PDB entry 8REA | electron microscopy, 3.40 A resolution | chains C and D of the 9 polymer chains in the assembly

Chain C:
Name: DNA-directed RNA polymerase subunit beta
Source organism: Escherichia coli K-12
UniProtKB: P0A8V2 (RPOB_ECOLI); residues 1-1341 here = UniProt positions 1-1341
Amino-acid sequence (1341 residues; row label = number of the first residue in the row):
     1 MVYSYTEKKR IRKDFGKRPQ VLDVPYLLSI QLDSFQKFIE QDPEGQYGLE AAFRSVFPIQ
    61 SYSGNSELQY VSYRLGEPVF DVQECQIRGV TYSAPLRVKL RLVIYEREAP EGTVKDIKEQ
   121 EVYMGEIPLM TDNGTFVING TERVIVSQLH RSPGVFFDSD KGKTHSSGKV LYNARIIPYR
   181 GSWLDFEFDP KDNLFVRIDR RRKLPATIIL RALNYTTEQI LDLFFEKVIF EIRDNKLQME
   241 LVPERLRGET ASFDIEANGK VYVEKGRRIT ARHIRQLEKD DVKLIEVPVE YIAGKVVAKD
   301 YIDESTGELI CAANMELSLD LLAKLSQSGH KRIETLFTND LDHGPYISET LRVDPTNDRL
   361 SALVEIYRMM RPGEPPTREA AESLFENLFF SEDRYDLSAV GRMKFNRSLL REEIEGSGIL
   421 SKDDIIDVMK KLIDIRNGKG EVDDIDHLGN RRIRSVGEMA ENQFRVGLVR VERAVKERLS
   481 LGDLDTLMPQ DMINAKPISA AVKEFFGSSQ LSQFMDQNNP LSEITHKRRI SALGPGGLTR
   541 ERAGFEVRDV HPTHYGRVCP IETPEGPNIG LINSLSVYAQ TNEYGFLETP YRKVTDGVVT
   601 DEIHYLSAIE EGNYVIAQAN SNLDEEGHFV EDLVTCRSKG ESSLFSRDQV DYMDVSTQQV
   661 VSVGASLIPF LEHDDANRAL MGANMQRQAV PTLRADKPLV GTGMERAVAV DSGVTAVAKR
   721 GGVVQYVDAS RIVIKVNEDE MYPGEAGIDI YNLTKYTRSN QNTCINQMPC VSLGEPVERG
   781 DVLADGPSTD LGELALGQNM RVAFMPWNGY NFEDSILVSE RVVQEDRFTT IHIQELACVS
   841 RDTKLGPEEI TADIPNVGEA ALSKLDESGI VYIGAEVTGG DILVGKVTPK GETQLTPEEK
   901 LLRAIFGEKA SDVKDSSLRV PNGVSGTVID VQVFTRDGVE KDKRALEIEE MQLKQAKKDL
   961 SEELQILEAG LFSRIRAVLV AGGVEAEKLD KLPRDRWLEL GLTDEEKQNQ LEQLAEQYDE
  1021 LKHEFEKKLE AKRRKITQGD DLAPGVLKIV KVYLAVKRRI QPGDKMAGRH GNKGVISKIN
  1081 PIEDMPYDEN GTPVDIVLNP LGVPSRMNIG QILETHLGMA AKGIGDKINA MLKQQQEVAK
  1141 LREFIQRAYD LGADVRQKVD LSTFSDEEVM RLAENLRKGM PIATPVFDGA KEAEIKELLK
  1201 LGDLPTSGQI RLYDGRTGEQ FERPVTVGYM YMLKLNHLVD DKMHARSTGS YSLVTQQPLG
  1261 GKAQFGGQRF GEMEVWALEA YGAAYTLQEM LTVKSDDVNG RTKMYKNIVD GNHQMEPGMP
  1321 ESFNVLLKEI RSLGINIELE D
Curated features (UniProtKB/Swiss-Prot):
  - modified residue (N6-acetyllysine): K1022, K1200
  - mutagenesis: I561 (I561S: Resistant to antibiotics salinamide A and B), I569 (I569S: Resistant to antibiotics salinamide A and B), A665 (A665E: Resistant to antibiotics salinamide A and B), D675 (D675A/G: Resistant to antibiotics salinamide A and B), N677 (N677H/K: Resistant to antibiotics salinamide A and B), L680 (L680M: Resistant to antibiotics salinamide A and B), E813 (E813K: Disrupts the enzyme's active center)

Chain D:
Name: DNA-directed RNA polymerase subunit beta'
Source organism: Escherichia coli K-12
UniProtKB: P0A8T7 (RPOC_ECOLI); residues 4-1376 here = UniProt positions 4-1376
Amino-acid sequence (1373 residues; row label = number of the first residue in the row):
     4 LLKFLKAQTK TEEFDAIKIA LASPDMIRSW SFGEVKKPET INYRTFKPER DGLFCARIFG
    64 PVKDYECLCG KYKRLKHRGV ICEKCGVEVT QTKVRRERMG HIELASPTAH IWFLKSLPSR
   124 IGLLLDMPLR DIERVLYFES YVVIEGGMTN LERQQILTEE QYLDALEEFG DEFDAKMGAE
   184 AIQALLKSMD LEQECEQLRE ELNETNSETK RKKLTKRIKL LEAFVQSGNK PEWMILTVLP
   244 VLPPDLRPLV PLDGGRFATS DLNDLYRRVI NRNNRLKRLL DLAAPDIIVR NEKRMLQEAV
   304 DALLDNGRRG RAITGSNKRP LKSLADMIKG KQGRFRQNLL GKRVDYSGRS VITVGPYLRL
   364 HQCGLPKKMA LELFKPFIYG KLELRGLATT IKAAKKMVER EEAVVWDILD EVIREHPVLL
   424 NRAPTLHRLG IQAFEPVLIE GKAIQLHPLV CAAYNADFDG DQMAVHVPLT LEAQLEARAL
   484 MMSTNNILSP ANGEPIIVPS QDVVLGLYYM TRDCVNAKGE GMVLTGPKEA ERLYRSGLAS
   544 LHARVKVRIT EYEKDANGEL VAKTSLKDTT VGRAILWMIV PKGLPYSIVN QALGKKAISK
   604 MLNTCYRILG LKPTVIFADQ IMYTGFAYAA RSGASVGIDD MVIPEKKHEI ISEAEAEVAE
   664 IQEQFQSGLV TAGERYNKVI DIWAAANDRV SKAMMDNLQT ETVINRDGQE EKQVSFNSIY
   724 MMADSGARGS AAQIRQLAGM RGLMAKPDGS IIETPITANF REGLNVLQYF ISTHGARKGL
   784 ADTALKTANS GYLTRRLVDV AQDLVVTEDD CGTHEGIMMT PVIEGGDVKE PLRDRVLGRV
   844 TAEDVLKPGT ADILVPRNTL LHEQWCDLLE ENSVDAVKVR SVVSCDTDFG VCAHCYGRDL
   904 ARGHIINKGE AIGVIAAQSI GEPGTQLTMR TFHIGGAASR AAAESSIQVK NKGSIKLSNV
   964 KSVVNSSGKL VITSRNTELK LIDEFGRTKE SYKVPYGAVL AKGDGEQVAG GETVANWDPH
  1024 TMPVITEVSG FVRFTDMIDG QTITRQTDEL TGLSSLVVLD SAERTAGGKD LRPALKIVDA
  1084 QGNDVLIPGT DMPAQYFLPG KAIVQLEDGV QISSGDTLAR IPQESGGTKD ITGGLPRVAD
  1144 LFEARRPKEP AILAEISGIV SFGKETKGKR RLVITPVDGS DPYEEMIPKW RQLNVFEGER
  1204 VERGDVISDG PEAPHDILRL RGVHAVTRYI VNEVQDVYRL QGVKINDKHI EVIVRQMLRK
  1264 ATIVNAGSSD FLEGEQVEYS RVKIANRELE ANGKVGATYS RDLLGITKAS LATESFISAA
  1324 SFQETTRVLT EAAVAGKRDE LRGLKENVIV GRLIPAGTGY AYHQDRMRRR AAG
Unresolved in the structure: 933-944, 1050-1056, 1068-1074, 1089-1096, 1127-1135
Curated features (UniProtKB/Swiss-Prot):
  - binding site (Zn(2+)): C70, C72, C85, C88, C814, C888, C895, C898
  - binding site (Mg(2+)): D460, D462, D464
  - modified residue: K983 (N6-acetyllysine)
  - mutagenesis: Q504 (Q504P: Resistant to antibiotics salinamide A and B), N690 (N690D: Resistant to antibiotics salinamide A and B), M697 (M697V: Resistant to antibiotics salinamide A and B), A735 (A735T: Resistant to antibiotics salinamide A and B), R738 (R738C/H/P/S: Resistant to antibiotics salinamide A and B), A748 (A748E: Resistant to antibiotics salinamide A and B), P758 (P758S/T: Resistant to antibiotics salinamide A and B), F763 (F763C: Resistant to antibiotics salinamide A and B), S775 (S775A: Resistant to antibiotics salinamide A and B), A779 (A779T/V: Resistant to antibiotics salinamide A and B), R780 (R780C: Resistant to antibiotics salinamide A and B), G782 (G782A/C: Resistant to antibiotics salinamide A and B), 1 further mutagenesis entry in UniProt
Metal / ion sites: Zn2+ site 1: C70, L71, C88; Mg2+: D460, D462, D464 (shared with 1 residue of chain R); Zn2+ site 2: C814, C898

How chain C and chain D interact:
Pairs across the interface (316):
  F545(C) - A784(D)
  F545(C) - L788(D)  hydrophobic
  R548(C) - L788(D)
  D549(C) - K749(D)
  D549(C) - P750(D)
  D549(C) - R780(D)
  V550(C) - H777(D)  hydrogen bond (backbone-side chain)
  V550(C) - R780(D)
  H551(C) - F773(D)
  P552(C) - F773(D)  hydrophobic
  H554(C) - F773(D)
  Y555(C) - V769(D)
  Y555(C) - F773(D)  hydrophobic
  P560(C) - F773(D)  hydrophobic
  P560(C) - T776(D)
  T563(C) - R780(D)
  E565(C) - L783(D)
  G566(C) - A787(D)
  I569(C) - L783(D)  hydrophobic
  N573(C) - R780(D)  hydrogen bond
  Q618(C) - L770(D)
  N620(C) - N768(D)
  N620(C) - V769(D)
  T635(C) - L770(D)
  S642(C) - T757(D)
  S642(C) - L770(D)
  V660(C) - V769(D)  hydrophobic
  L671(C) - Y772(D)  hydrogen bond (backbone-side chain)
  E672(C) - G766(D)
  E672(C) - L767(D)
  H673(C) - F763(D)  hydrogen bond (side chain-backbone)
  H673(C) - R764(D)  hydrogen bond (side chain-backbone)
  H673(C) - E765(D)
  H673(C) - G766(D)
  D674(C) - F763(D)
  D674(C) - Y772(D)  hydrogen bond (backbone-side chain)
  D675(C) - R744(D)  salt bridge
  D675(C) - F763(D)
  D675(C) - Y772(D)
  A676(C) - Y772(D)
  A676(C) - A779(D)  hydrophobic
  A679(C) - Y772(D)
  L680(C) - L783(D)  hydrophobic
  F804(C) - A637(D)
  F804(C) - S638(D)  hydrogen bond (backbone-side chain)
  M805(C) - G636(D)
  M805(C) - A637(D)
  P806(C) - A632(D)
  P806(C) - A633(D)
  P806(C) - A637(D)
  N808(C) - P359(D)
  N808(C) - A633(D)
  G809(C) - V357(D)
  G809(C) - P359(D)
  G809(C) - F629(D)
  Y810(C) - P359(D)
  F812(C) - P451(D)  hydrophobic
  F812(C) - F461(D)
  F812(C) - S503(D)
  F812(C) - Q504(D)
  F812(C) - D505(D)
  F812(C) - F629(D)  hydrophobic
  E813(C) - D460(D)
  E813(C) - F461(D)
  E813(C) - Q504(D)  hydrogen bond
  D814(C) - F461(D)
  D814(C) - D462(D)
  S815(C) - V357(D)
  S815(C) - F461(D)
  Q1061(C) - K445(D)
  P1062(C) - T356(D)
  K1065(C) - D462(D)
  K1073(C) - D462(D)  salt bridge
  G1074(C) - F461(D)
  G1074(C) - D462(D)
  V1075(C) - F461(D)  hydrogen bond (backbone-backbone)
  V1075(C) - G463(D)
  I1076(C) - T356(D)
  S1077(C) - V357(D)
  N1099(C) - Q504(D)
  N1099(C) - D505(D)  hydrogen bond
  P1100(C) - A637(D)
  P1100(C) - V639(D)  hydrophobic
  P1100(C) - M725(D)
  L1101(C) - D505(D)
  L1101(C) - L508(D)  hydrophobic
  L1101(C) - M725(D)  hydrophobic
  L1101(C) - A730(D)  hydrophobic
  L1101(C) - R731(D)
  V1103(C) - V639(D)  hydrophobic
  P1104(C) - M725(D)  hydrophobic
  P1104(C) - L740(D)  hydrophobic
  S1105(C) - R731(D)
  S1105(C) - Q736(D)
  R1106(C) - R731(D)
  M1107(C) - Q739(D)  hydrogen bond
  M1107(C) - L740(D)  hydrophobic
  M1107(C) - F763(D)  hydrophobic
  I1109(C) - I641(D)  hydrophobic
  I1109(C) - M644(D)  hydrophobic
  I1109(C) - L740(D)  hydrophobic
  I1109(C) - F763(D)  hydrophobic
  I1112(C) - V639(D)  hydrophobic
  I1112(C) - G640(D)
  I1112(C) - I641(D)
  H1116(C) - I641(D)
  F1187(C) - L767(D)
  F1187(C) - Y772(D)  hydrophobic
  E1192(C) - I641(D)
  E1192(C) - R764(D)  salt bridge
  K1196(C) - D642(D)  salt bridge
  S1207(C) - D642(D)
  Q1209(C) - V639(D)
  Q1209(C) - G640(D)
  E1219(C) - R634(D)
  Q1220(C) - R634(D)  hydrogen bond (backbone-side chain)
  F1221(C) - A633(D)
  F1221(C) - R634(D)
  E1222(C) - Y512(D)  hydrogen bond
  E1222(C) - Y537(D)  hydrogen bond
  E1222(C) - R634(D)
  E1222(C) - S635(D)  hydrogen bond (backbone-backbone)
  R1223(C) - S635(D)  hydrogen bond (backbone-backbone)
  R1223(C) - G636(D)
  R1223(C) - A637(D)
  R1223(C) - F719(D)  hydrogen bond (side chain-backbone)
  R1223(C) - S721(D)
  R1223(C) - M724(D)
  P1224(C) - G636(D)
  P1224(C) - S638(D)
  V1225(C) - G636(D)
  V1225(C) - S638(D)
  T1226(C) - S638(D)  hydrogen bond (backbone-side chain)
  T1226(C) - V639(D)  hydrogen bond (side chain-backbone)
  T1226(C) - G640(D)
  V1239(C) - V354(D)  hydrophobic
  V1239(C) - K445(D)
  D1240(C) - K445(D)
  K1242(C) - R352(D)
  K1242(C) - S353(D)
  K1242(C) - V354(D)
  K1242(C) - Q465(D)
  M1243(C) - R352(D)
  M1243(C) - M372(D)  hydrophobic
  H1244(C) - G351(D)
  H1244(C) - R352(D)  hydrogen bond (backbone-backbone)
  H1244(C) - M372(D)
  A1245(C) - S350(D)
  A1245(C) - M372(D)
  A1245(C) - E375(D)
  A1245(C) - L376(D)  hydrophobic
  R1246(C) - D348(D)  salt bridge
  R1246(C) - Y349(D)  hydrogen bond (backbone-backbone)
  R1246(C) - S350(D)  hydrogen bond (backbone-backbone)
  R1246(C) - E375(D)
  R1246(C) - L376(D)
  S1247(C) - D348(D)
  S1247(C) - Y349(D)
  S1247(C) - E375(D)  hydrogen bond (side chain-backbone)
  Y1251(C) - D348(D)  hydrogen bond
  L1253(C) - R99(D)
  L1253(C) - D248(D)
  T1255(C) - R99(D)
  T1255(C) - Q340(D)
  Q1256(C) - R99(D)
  Q1257(C) - Q340(D)  hydrogen bond (side chain-backbone)
  Q1257(C) - K345(D)
  P1258(C) - R346(D)
  P1258(C) - D348(D)
  L1259(C) - R346(D)
  G1260(C) - R346(D)
  F1265(C) - E375(D)
  G1267(C) - R346(D)  hydrogen bond (backbone-side chain)
  G1267(C) - V347(D)
  G1267(C) - S350(D)
  Q1268(C) - R346(D)
  Q1268(C) - V347(D)  hydrogen bond (backbone-backbone)
  Q1268(C) - S350(D)  hydrogen bond (backbone-side chain)
  Q1268(C) - G351(D)
  Q1268(C) - R352(D)  hydrogen bond
  Q1268(C) - H469(D)
  R1269(C) - F338(D)
  R1269(C) - R339(D)  hydrogen bond (side chain-backbone)
  R1269(C) - G344(D)  hydrogen bond (side chain-backbone)
  R1269(C) - K345(D)
  R1269(C) - R346(D)
  F1270(C) - L343(D)
  F1270(C) - K345(D)  hydrogen bond (backbone-backbone)
  F1270(C) - H469(D)
  G1271(C) - L343(D)
  E1272(C) - L342(D)
  E1272(C) - L343(D)  hydrogen bond (backbone-backbone)
  E1272(C) - R798(D)  salt bridge
  M1273(C) - T428(D)
  E1274(C) - N424(D)
  E1274(C) - A426(D)
  E1274(C) - T428(D)  hydrogen bond
  V1275(C) - L343(D)  hydrophobic
  W1276(C) - R798(D)
  W1276(C) - V801(D)
  W1276(C) - V917(D)
  W1276(C) - Q921(D)
  A1277(C) - R431(D)
  A1277(C) - I434(D)  hydrophobic
  A1277(C) - Q921(D)
  L1278(C) - M484(D)  hydrophobic
  E1279(C) - L1347(D)
  E1279(C) - V1351(D)
  E1279(C) - I1357(D)
  A1280(C) - R431(D)  hydrogen bond (backbone-side chain)
  A1280(C) - I918(D)
  A1280(C) - Q921(D)
  Y1281(C) - R431(D)  hydrogen bond (side chain-backbone)
  Y1281(C) - L432(D)
  Y1281(C) - I434(D)  hydrogen bond (side chain-backbone)
  Y1281(C) - Q435(D)
  Y1281(C) - M484(D)  hydrophobic
  Y1281(C) - N489(D)  hydrogen bond
  G1282(C) - G1360(D)
  G1282(C) - T1361(D)  hydrogen bond (backbone-backbone)
  A1283(C) - E479(D)
  A1284(C) - E479(D)  hydrogen bond (backbone-side chain)
  A1284(C) - L1356(D)
  A1284(C) - I1357(D)  hydrophobic
  A1284(C) - T1361(D)  hydrogen bond (backbone-side chain)
  A1284(C) - G1362(D)
  Y1285(C) - E475(D)
  Y1285(C) - E479(D)  hydrogen bond (backbone-side chain)
  Y1285(C) - L1356(D)
  Y1285(C) - T1361(D)
  T1286(C) - A476(D)
  T1286(C) - E479(D)  hydrogen bond (backbone-side chain)
  Q1288(C) - G1354(D)  hydrogen bond (side chain-backbone)
  Q1288(C) - R1355(D)
  Q1288(C) - L1356(D)
  E1289(C) - V470(D)
  E1289(C) - P471(D)
  E1289(C) - L472(D)  hydrogen bond (side chain-backbone)
  E1289(C) - T473(D)  hydrogen bond
  E1289(C) - A476(D)
  M1290(C) - V347(D)
  M1290(C) - H469(D)
  L1291(C) - K345(D)  hydrogen bond (backbone-side chain)
  L1291(C) - V1351(D)
  T1292(C) - G1354(D)
  K1294(C) - D348(D)
  K1294(C) - V470(D)  hydrogen bond (side chain-backbone)
  K1294(C) - L472(D)
  S1295(C) - K345(D)
  S1295(C) - R346(D)  hydrogen bond (side chain-backbone)
  M1304(C) - L472(D)
  Y1305(C) - Y349(D)
  Y1305(C) - P379(D)  hydrophobic
  Y1305(C) - Y382(D)
  I1308(C) - P379(D)  hydrophobic
  I1308(C) - F380(D)
  I1308(C) - L472(D)  hydrophobic
  V1309(C) - G383(D)
  H1313(C) - T473(D)
  H1313(C) - L474(D)
  H1313(C) - Q477(D)
  G1318(C) - G1354(D)
  P1320(C) - K345(D)
  P1320(C) - V1353(D)
  E1321(C) - R99(D)  salt bridge
  S1322(C) - K332(D)
  S1322(C) - Q340(D)  hydrogen bond (side chain-backbone)
  F1323(C) - I20(D)  hydrophobic
  F1323(C) - I1352(D)  hydrophobic
  F1323(C) - V1353(D)  hydrophobic
  V1325(C) - R99(D)
  V1325(C) - L249(D)  hydrophobic
  L1326(C) - I331(D)  hydrophobic
  L1326(C) - K332(D)
  L1326(C) - R337(D)
  K1328(C) - E100(D)
  K1328(C) - L245(D)
  K1328(C) - L249(D)
  E1329(C) - L327(D)
  E1329(C) - M330(D)
  E1329(C) - I331(D)
  I1330(C) - L1332(D)  hydrophobic
  R1331(C) - W33(D)
  R1331(C) - M102(D)
  R1331(C) - P243(D)
  S1332(C) - M102(D)
  S1332(C) - P243(D)
  S1332(C) - V244(D)
  S1332(C) - L245(D)  hydrogen bond (side chain-backbone)
  S1332(C) - L327(D)
  L1333(C) - P243(D)
  L1333(C) - L307(D)  hydrophobic
  L1333(C) - L327(D)  hydrophobic
  G1334(C) - L24(D)
  G1334(C) - A25(D)  hydrogen bond (backbone-backbone)
  G1334(C) - H113(D)
  I1335(C) - I22(D)  hydrophobic
  I1335(C) - A23(D)
  I1335(C) - W115(D)
  N1336(C) - I22(D)
  N1336(C) - A23(D)  hydrogen bond (backbone-backbone)
  N1336(C) - A25(D)
  N1336(C) - M29(D)
  N1336(C) - W33(D)
  I1337(C) - I20(D)  hydrophobic
  I1337(C) - K21(D)
  I1337(C) - F1319(D)  hydrophobic
  E1338(C) - I20(D)
  E1338(C) - K21(D)  hydrogen bond (backbone-backbone)
  L1339(C) - F17(D)  hydrophobic
  L1339(C) - I20(D)  hydrophobic
  E1340(C) - F17(D)
  E1340(C) - D18(D)  hydrogen bond (backbone-backbone)
  E1340(C) - A19(D)
  E1340(C) - R1341(D)  salt bridge
  D1341(C) - E16(D)
Other interface residues (no listed pair), chain C (156 interface residues in all): C559, I561, G570, R637, T657, N677, W807, N811, G1063, L1113, T1248, V1254, G1261, L1287, R1301, M1315, M1319
Other interface residues (no listed pair), chain D (174 interface residues in all): P246, P251, N341, I355, Y360, K371, K378, R425, H430, A446, A459, A467, L483, A630, D643, N720, G732, I755, S775, K781, D785, A914, I1320, A1336, A1359

In short:
The interface between chain C and chain D involves 156 residues on one side and 174 on the other, with 55
hydrogen bonds and 8 salt bridges. Among the polar pairs are D675(C)-R744(D), K1073(C)-D462(D) and
E1192(C)-R764(D).
Chain C is DNA-directed RNA polymerase subunit beta and chain D is DNA-directed RNA polymerase subunit beta',
both from Escherichia coli K-12; the structure, Cryo-EM structure of bacterial RNA polymerase-sigma54 initial
transcribing complex - 5nt post-translocated complex, was determined by electron microscopy (same publication
as 8RE4, 8REB, 8REC, 8RED and 8REE).
